8W6I - chains B and C of the 4 polymer chains in the assembly; structure by electron microscopy, 3.70 A resolution.

[Chain B]
Name: Cell division ATP-binding protein FtsE
Organism: Escherichia coli K-12
UniProt: P0A9R7 (FTSE_ECOLI); residues 1-222 here = UniProt positions 1-222
Sequence (222 residues; each row starts with the number of its first residue):
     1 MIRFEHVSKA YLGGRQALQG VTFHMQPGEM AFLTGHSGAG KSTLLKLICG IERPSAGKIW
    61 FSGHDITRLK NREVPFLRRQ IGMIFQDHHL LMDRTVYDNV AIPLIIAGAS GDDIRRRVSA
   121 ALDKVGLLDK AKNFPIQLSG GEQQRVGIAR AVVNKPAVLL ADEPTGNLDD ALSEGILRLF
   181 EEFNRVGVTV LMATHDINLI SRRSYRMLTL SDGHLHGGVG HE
Disordered / not traced: 218-222
Residues lining bound ligands:
  - ATP-gamma-S (AGS; phosphothiophosphoric acid-adenylate ester), molecule 1: Y11, R15, A17, H36, S37, G38, A39, G40, K41, S42, T43, Q86, E163, H195
  - ATP-gamma-S (AGS), molecule 2: K130, Q137, L138, S139, G140, G141, E142, N167
Swiss-Prot annotation at these positions:
  - binding site (ATP): G35 to S42
  - mutagenesis: K41 (K41R: Does not bind ATP), C49 (C49A: Prevents dimer formation. Does not alter ATP-binding)

[Chain C]
Name: Cell division protein FtsX
Organism: Escherichia coli K-12
UniProt: P0AC30 (FTSX_ECOLI); numbering as in UniProt (aligned over 1-352)
Sequence (352 residues; each row starts with the number of its first residue):
     1 MNKRDAINHI RQFGGRLDRF RKSVGGSGDG GRNAPKRAKS SPKPVNRKTN VFNEQVRYAF
    61 HGALQDLKSK PFATFLTVMV IAISLTLPSV CYMVYKNVNQ AATQYYPSPQ ITVYLQKTLD
   121 DDAAAGVVAQ LQAEQGVEKV NYLSREDALG EFRNWSGFGG ALDMLEENPL PAVAVVIPKL
   181 DFQGTESLNT LRDRITQING IDEVRMDDSW FARLAALTGL VGRVSAMIGV LMVAAVFLVI
   241 GNSVRLSIFA RRDSINVQKL IGATDGFILR PFLYGGALLG FSGALLSLIL SEILVLRLSS
   301 AVAEVAQVFG TKFDINGLSF DECLLLLLVC SMIGWVAAWL ATVQHLRHFT PE
Disordered / not traced: 1-52, 161-167, 352

[Chain B / chain C interface]
Contacting residue pairs - 26 pairs, chain B then chain C:
  I51(B) - L260(C)  hydrophobic
  I51(B) - P351(C)
  E52(B) - P351(C)
  R53(B) - P351(C)
  N71(B) - R347(C)
  N71(B) - T350(C)
  P75(B) - G262(C)
  P75(B) - A263(C)  hydrogen bond (backbone-backbone)
  R78(B) - K259(C)  hydrogen bond (side chain-backbone)
  R78(B) - L260(C)
  R78(B) - G262(C)
  R79(B) - G262(C)
  M83(B) - L260(C)
  F85(B) - L260(C)  hydrophobic
  H89(B) - V257(C)
  L91(B) - S254(C)
  R94(B) - Y58(C)  hydrogen bond
  R94(B) - G62(C)
  D98(B) - Y58(C)
  I105(B) - Y58(C)  hydrophobic
  I105(B) - F267(C)  hydrophobic
  I106(B) - G262(C)
  I106(B) - A263(C)  hydrophobic
  I106(B) - F267(C)  hydrophobic
  R150(B) - V257(C)
  R150(B) - I261(C)
Also at the interface, not in a pair above, chain B (20 interface residues in all): F76, L90, I102, P103
Also at the interface, not in a pair above, chain C (14 interface residues in all): T264

[In short]
20 residues of chain B face 14 of chain C across their interface, with 3 hydrogen bonds. Among the polar pairs
are R78(B)-K259(C), R94(B)-Y58(C) and P75(B)-A263(C). Bound to chain B: ATP-gamma-S. UniProt lists 8
ATP-binding residues and 2 mutagenesis sites on chain B.
Here chain B is Cell division ATP-binding protein FtsE and chain C is Cell division protein FtsX, both from
Escherichia coli K-12. Entry 8W6I (Cryo-EM structure of Escherichia coli Str K12 FtsEX complex with
ATP-gamma-S in peptidisc) was determined by electron microscopy.
